5JCB - chains D and E of the 6 polymer chains in the assembly; structure by X-ray diffraction, 2.30 A resolution.

# Chain D
Protein: Tubulin beta chain
Source organism: Sus scrofa
UniProt: F2Z5B2 (F2Z5B2_PIG); the author numbering skips numbers that UniProt does not, so the offset changes along the chain: 1-42 = UniProt 1-42; 45-360 = UniProt 43-358; 369-455 = UniProt 359-445
Chain sequence (445 residues; numbered 1 to 455; 10 numbers in that range are skipped by the numbering (no residue carries them; nothing is unmodelled there); the number before each row is that of its first residue):
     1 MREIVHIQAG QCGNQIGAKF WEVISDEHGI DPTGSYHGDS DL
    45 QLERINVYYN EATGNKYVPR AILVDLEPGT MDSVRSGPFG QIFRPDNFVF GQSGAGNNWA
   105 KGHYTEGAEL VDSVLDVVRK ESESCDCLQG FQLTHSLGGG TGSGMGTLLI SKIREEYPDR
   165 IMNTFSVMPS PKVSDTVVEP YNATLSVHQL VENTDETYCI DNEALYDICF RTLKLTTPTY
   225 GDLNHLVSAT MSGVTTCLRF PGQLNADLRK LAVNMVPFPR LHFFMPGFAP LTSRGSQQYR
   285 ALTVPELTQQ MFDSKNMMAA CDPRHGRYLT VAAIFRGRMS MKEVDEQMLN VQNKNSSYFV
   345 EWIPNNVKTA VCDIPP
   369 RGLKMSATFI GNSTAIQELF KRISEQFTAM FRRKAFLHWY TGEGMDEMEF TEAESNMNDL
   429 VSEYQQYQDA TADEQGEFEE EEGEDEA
Unresolved in the structure: 246-247, 249, 276-285, 442-455
Bound ions: Mg2+: Gln11, Asp179 (together with GDP)
Small-molecule neighbours:
  - GDP (guanosine-5'-diphosphate): Gly10, Gln11, Cys12, Gln15, Ile16, Asp69, Asn101, Ser140, Gly142, Gly143, Gly144, Thr145, Gly146, Val171, Pro173, Val177, Asp179, Glu183, Asn206, Leu209, Tyr224, Leu227, Asn228, Val231
  - NV4 ((5R,5aR,8aS,9R)-9-[(4H-1,2,4-triazol-3-yl)sulfanyl]-5-(3,4,5-trimethoxyphenyl)-5,8,8a,9-tetrahydro-2H-furo[3',4':6,7]naphtho[2,3-d][1,3]dioxol-6(5aH)-one): Gly237, Val238, Cys241, Leu242, Leu248, Ala250, Asp251, Lys254, Leu255, Asn258, Met259, Thr314, Val315, Ala316, Ala317, Ile318, Asn350, Lys352, Thr353, Ala354, Ile378

# Chain E
Protein: Stathmin
Source organism: Sus scrofa
UniProt: F2Z508 (F2Z508_PIG); residues 5-145 here correspond to UniProt positions 49-189 (UniProt number = residue number + 44)
Chain sequence (152 residues; row label = number of the first residue in the row):
     4 ADMEVIELNK CTSGQSFEVI LKPPSFDGVP EFNASLPRRR DPSLEEIQKK LEAAEERRKY
    64 QEAELLKHLA EKREHEREVI QKAIEENNNF IKMAKEKLAQ KMESNKENRE AHLAAMLERL
   124 QEKDKHAEEV RKNKELKEEA SRLEHHHHHH HH
Unresolved in the structure: 4-5, 29-43, 142-155
Construct notes: expression tag (4, 146-155)

# How chain D and chain E interact
Residue-residue contacts (26; chain D residue first):
  Tyr108(D) - His129(E)  hydrogen bond
  Tyr108(D) - Ala130(E)  hydrophobic
  Tyr108(D) - Val133(E)  hydrophobic
  Tyr108(D) - Arg134(E)  hydrogen bond (backbone-side chain)
  Ala112(D) - Arg134(E)
  Ser155(D) - Leu123(E)
  Lys156(D) - Asp127(E)  salt bridge
  Arg158(D) - Met119(E)
  Arg158(D) - Arg122(E)
  Arg158(D) - Leu123(E)
  Glu159(D) - Leu120(E)
  Glu159(D) - Leu123(E)
  Glu159(D) - Asp127(E)
  Pro162(D) - Met119(E)
  Asp163(D) - Arg112(E)
  Asn197(D) - Leu123(E)
  Thr409(D) - Lys140(E)  hydrogen bond (backbone-side chain)
  Gly410(D) - Lys137(E)
  Gly410(D) - Lys140(E)  hydrogen bond (backbone-side chain)
  Glu411(D) - Val133(E)
  Glu411(D) - Lys137(E)  salt bridge
  Glu411(D) - Lys140(E)
  Gly412(D) - Val133(E)
  Gly412(D) - Asn136(E)
  Gly412(D) - Lys140(E)
  Glu417(D) - His129(E)  salt bridge
Other interface residues (no listed pair), chain D (16 interface residues in all): Thr109, Met413
Other interface residues (no listed pair), chain E (16 interface residues in all): Leu116, Gln124, Glu141

# Summary
The chain D/chain E interface involves 16 residues from each chain; the contacts include 4 hydrogen bonds and
3 salt bridges. Polar pairs include Lys156(D)-Asp127(E), Glu411(D)-Lys137(E) and Glu417(D)-His129(E). Ligands
of chain D: GDP and compound NV4. Gln11(D) and Asp179(D) coordinate Mg2+.
Chain D is Tubulin beta chain and chain E is Stathmin, both from Sus scrofa; the structure, Microtubule
depolymerizing agent podophyllotoxin derivative YJTSF1, was determined by X-ray diffraction.
